5G1B - chains A and B; structure by X-ray diffraction, 1.70 A resolution.

== Chain A (and B) ==
Protein: Histone deacetylase-like amidohydrolase
Notes: EC 3.5.1.4; chain B of this document is another copy of the same molecule, construct and numbering; everything in this record applies to it too
UniProt: Q70I53 (HDAH_ALCSD); numbering as in UniProt (aligned over 2-369)
Sequence (371 residues; numbered -1 to 369; the number before each row is that of its first residue; numbers below 1 keep their minus sign (His-1 is residue -1)):
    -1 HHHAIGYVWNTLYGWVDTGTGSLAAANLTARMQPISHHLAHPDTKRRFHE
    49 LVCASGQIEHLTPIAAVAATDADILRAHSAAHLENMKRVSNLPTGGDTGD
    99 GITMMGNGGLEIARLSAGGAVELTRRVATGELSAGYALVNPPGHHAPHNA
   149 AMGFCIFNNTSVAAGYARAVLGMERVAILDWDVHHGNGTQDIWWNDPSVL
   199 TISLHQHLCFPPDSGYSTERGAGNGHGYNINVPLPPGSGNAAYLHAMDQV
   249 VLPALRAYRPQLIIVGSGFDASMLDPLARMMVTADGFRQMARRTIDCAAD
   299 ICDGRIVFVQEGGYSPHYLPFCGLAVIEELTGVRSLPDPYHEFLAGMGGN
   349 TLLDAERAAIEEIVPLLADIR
Construct notes: expression tag (-1 to 1); conflict Pro251 (His in Q70I53)
Swiss-Prot annotation at these positions:
  - active site: His143 (Proton donor/acceptor)
  - binding site (Zn(2+)): Asp180, His182, Asp268
  - site: Tyr312 (Polarizes the scissile carbonyl of the substrate)
Metal / ion sites: K+ site 1: Asp178, Asp180, His182, Ser201, Leu202; Zn2+: Asp180, His182, Asp268; K+ site 2: Trp191, Asp194, Val197, Tyr226

== How chain A and chain B interact ==
Pairs across the interface (13):
  Thr9(A) - Glu48(B)
  Thr9(A) - Cys51(B)
  Leu10(A) - Ala52(B)  hydrophobic
  Trp13(A) - Glu48(B)  hydrogen bond
  Trp13(A) - Ala52(B)  hydrophobic
  Arg44(A) - Arg44(B)
  Arg44(A) - Glu48(B)
  Glu48(A) - Thr9(B)
  Glu48(A) - Trp13(B)  hydrogen bond
  Glu48(A) - Arg44(B)
  Cys51(A) - Thr9(B)
  Ala52(A) - Leu10(B)  hydrophobic
  Ala52(A) - Trp13(B)  hydrophobic
Other interface residues (no listed pair), chain A (8 interface residues in all): Leu49
Other interface residues (no listed pair), chain B (8 interface residues in all): Leu49

== In short ==
The chain A/chain B interface involves 8 residues from each chain, with 2 hydrogen bonds. The hydrogen-bonded
pair is Trp13(A)-Glu48(B). Asp178(A), Asp180(A), His182(A), Ser201(A) and Leu202(A) form the K+ site 1.
Curated annotation (UniProt) lists active-site residue His143(A) and 3 Zn2+-binding residues on chain A.
Both chains are Histone deacetylase-like amidohydrolase. Entry 5G1B (Bordetella Alcaligenes HDAH native) was
determined by X-ray diffraction (same publication as 5G17 and 5G1A).
